4WFC - chains A and B; structure by X-ray diffraction, 2.35 A resolution.

Chain A:
Protein: Exosome complex exonuclease RRP6
Source organism: Saccharomyces cerevisiae
Notes: EC 3.1.13.-
UniProt: Q12149 (RRP6_YEAST); numbering as in UniProt (aligned over 1-111)
Sequence (115 residues; each row starts with the number of its first residue; numbers below 1 keep their minus sign (Gly-3 is residue -3)):
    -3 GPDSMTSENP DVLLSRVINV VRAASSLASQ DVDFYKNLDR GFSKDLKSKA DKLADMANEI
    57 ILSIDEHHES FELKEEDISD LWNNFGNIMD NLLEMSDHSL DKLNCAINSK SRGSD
Not modelled in the structure: -3 to 2, 66-74, 107-111
Differences from the reference sequence: expression tag (-3 to 0)
Reported in the primary citation:
  - conformationally variable residues (order/disorder transition): His63 to Asp73
  - mutagenesis - I14E/R18E: abolished binding to Mtr4-gfp

Chain B:
Protein: Exosome complex protein LRP1
Source organism: Saccharomyces cerevisiae
UniProt: P38801 (LRP1_YEAST); numbering as in UniProt (aligned over 1-133)
Sequence (133 residues; row label = number of the first residue in the row):
     1 MEDIEKIKPY VRSFSKALDE LKPEIEKLTS KSLDEQLLLL SDERAKLELI NRYAYVLSSL
    61 MFANMKVLGV KDMSPILGEL KRVKSYMDKA KQYDNRITKS NEKSQAEQEK AKNIISNVLD
   121 GNKNQFEPSI SRS
Not modelled in the structure: 1-2, 121-133

Chain A / chain B interface:
Pairs across the interface (109):
  Asp7(A) with Arg52(B), salt bridge
  Val8(A) with Glu24(B)
  Leu9(A) with Glu24(B); Arg52(B)
  Leu10(A) with Arg52(B); Tyr55(B), hydrophobic
  Arg12(A) with Glu20(B), salt bridge; Leu21(B); Glu24(B)
  Val13(A) with Leu21(B), hydrophobic; Tyr55(B), hydrophobic; Ser59(B)
  Asn15(A) with Ala17(B)
  Val16(A) with Ala17(B); Leu18(B); Leu21(B), hydrophobic; Ala63(B), hydrophobic
  Val17(A) with Ser59(B); Phe62(B), hydrophobic
  Ala19(A) with Phe14(B), hydrophobic
  Ala20(A) with Phe14(B), hydrophobic; Ala63(B), hydrophobic
  Leu23(A) with Ile7(B), hydrophobic; Tyr10(B), hydrophobic; Val11(B), hydrophobic
  Ala24(A) with Lys66(B)
  Gln26(A) with Lys6(B); Ile7(B); Tyr10(B), hydrogen bond
  Tyr31(A) with Asp3(B), hydrogen bond (side chain-backbone); Ile4(B), hydrogen bond (side chain-backbone); Ile7(B), hydrophobic
  Phe38(A) with Val11(B), hydrophobic
  Leu42(A) with Val67(B)
  Lys45(A) with Phe14(B); Ser15(B), hydrogen bond; Leu18(B)
  Ala46(A) with Asn64(B), hydrogen bond (backbone-side chain); Val67(B), hydrophobic; Leu68(B), hydrophobic
  Leu49(A) with Phe14(B), hydrophobic; Leu18(B), hydrophobic; Leu60(B), hydrophobic; Ala63(B); Asn64(B)
  Ala50(A) with Asn64(B)
  Met52(A) with Leu18(B), hydrophobic; Lys22(B); Ile25(B), hydrophobic; Leu60(B)
  Ala53(A) with Leu57(B); Leu60(B)
  Glu55(A) with Lys22(B), salt bridge; Ile25(B); Glu26(B); Thr29(B)
  Ile56(A) with Thr29(B); Tyr53(B), hydrophobic; Val56(B), hydrophobic; Leu60(B), hydrophobic
  Ser59(A) with Lys31(B), hydrogen bond (side chain-backbone); Ser32(B); Leu33(B), hydrogen bond (backbone-backbone); Tyr53(B), hydrogen bond
  Ile60(A) with Tyr53(B), hydrophobic
  Glu62(A) with Ser32(B); Asp34(B)
  Leu77(A) with Met61(B), hydrophobic
  Trp78(A) with Met61(B), hydrophobic; Met65(B), hydrophobic; Pro75(B), hydrophobic; Ile76(B)
  Phe81(A) with Leu57(B), hydrophobic; Ser58(B); Met61(B), hydrophobic; Ile76(B), hydrophobic; Glu79(B)
  Ile84(A) with Leu57(B), hydrophobic
  Met85(A) with Ala54(B); Leu57(B), hydrophobic; Glu79(B); Val83(B), hydrophobic
  Asp86(A) with Arg82(B), salt bridge
  Leu88(A) with Leu33(B), hydrophobic; Ile50(B); Ala54(B), hydrophobic
  Leu89(A) with Ala54(B), hydrophobic; Arg82(B); Tyr86(B)
  Met91(A) with Leu37(B), hydrophobic; Ile50(B), hydrophobic
  Ser92(A) with Leu47(B); Ile50(B); Asn51(B), hydrogen bond; Tyr86(B)
  Asp93(A) with Tyr86(B), hydrogen bond; Lys89(B), salt bridge
  Ser95(A) with Glu43(B), hydrogen bond; Leu47(B)
  Leu96(A) with Leu47(B), hydrophobic; Lys89(B)
  Lys98(A) with Glu43(B), salt bridge
  Leu99(A) with Glu43(B); Arg44(B); Leu47(B), hydrophobic; Tyr93(B)
  Ile103(A) with Arg96(B); Ile97(B), hydrophobic
  Asn104(A) with Arg96(B), hydrogen bond
Interface residues without a listed pair, chain A (55 interface residues in all): Ile14, Ser21, Ser22, Lys32, Asp41, Lys43, Lys48, Ile57, Gly82, Asn100
Interface residues without a listed pair, chain B (57 interface residues in all): Ser13, Leu28, Lys46

In short:
55 residues of chain A face 57 of chain B across their interface; the contacts include 12 hydrogen bonds and 6
salt bridges. Among the polar pairs are Asp7(A)-Arg52(B), Arg12(A)-Glu20(B) and Glu55(A)-Lys22(B). The paper
reports that I14E/R18E of chain A abolish binding to Mtr4-gfp; conformational variability at His63(A).
Chain A is Exosome complex exonuclease RRP6 and chain B is Exosome complex protein LRP1, both from
Saccharomyces cerevisiae; the structure, Structure of the Rrp6-Rrp47 interaction, was determined by X-ray
diffraction (same publication as 4WFD).
